Entry 9U4Y (electron microscopy, 2.67 A resolution); this record covers chains A and S of the 6 polymer chains in the assembly.

[Chain A]
Protein: Guanine nucleotide-binding protein G(q) subunit alpha-1
Organism: Homo sapiens
Amino-acid sequence (246 residues; each row starts with the number of its first residue; note: 113 numbers in that range are skipped by the numbering (no residue carries them; nothing is unmodelled there)):
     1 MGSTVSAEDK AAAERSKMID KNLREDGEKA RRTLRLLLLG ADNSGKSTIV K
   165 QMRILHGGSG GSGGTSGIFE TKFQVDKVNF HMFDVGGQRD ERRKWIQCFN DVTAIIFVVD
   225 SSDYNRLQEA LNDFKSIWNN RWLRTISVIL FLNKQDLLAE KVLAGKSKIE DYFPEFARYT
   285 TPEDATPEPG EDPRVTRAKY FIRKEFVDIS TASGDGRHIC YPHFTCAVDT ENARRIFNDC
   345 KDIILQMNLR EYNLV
Disordered / not traced: 1-7, 165-181, 267-270, 359

[Chain S]
Protein: scFv16
Organism: Homo sapiens
Notes: antibody fragment or engineered binder
Amino-acid sequence (285 residues; each row starts with the number of its first residue; numbers below 1 keep their minus sign (Met-37 is residue -37)):
   -37 MLLVNQSHQG FNKEHTSKMV SAIVLYVLLA AAAHSAFAVQ LVESGGGLVQ PGGSRKLSCS
    23 ASGFAFSSFG MHWVRQAPEK GLEWVAYISS GSGTIYYADT VKGRFTISRD DPKNTLFLQM
    83 TSLRSEDTAM YYCVRSIYYY GSSPFDFWGQ GTTLTVSAGG GGSGGGGSGG GGSADIVMTQ
   143 ATSSVPVTPG ESVSISCRSS KSLLHSNGNT YLYWFLQRPG QSPQLLIYRM SNLASGVPDR
   203 FSGSGSGTAF TLTISRLEAE DVGVYYCMQH LEYPLTFGAG TKLEL
Disordered / not traced: -37 to 0, 120-134
Disulfide bonds: Cys159-Cys229

[Interface between chain A and chain S]
Pairs across the interface - 14 pairs, chain A then chain S:
  Glu8(A) - His167(S)
  Glu8(A) - Leu233(S)
  Asp9(A) - Tyr100(S)
  Lys10(A) - Tyr58(S)
  Ala11(A) - Tyr100(S)  hydrophobic
  Ala12(A) - Tyr100(S)
  Glu14(A) - Ser51(S)  hydrogen bond
  Glu14(A) - Gly55(S)
  Glu14(A) - Thr56(S)  hydrogen bond
  Arg15(A) - Ser30(S)
  Arg15(A) - Ile99(S)
  Arg15(A) - Tyr100(S)
  Met18(A) - Ser52(S)
  Met18(A) - Gly53(S)
Interface residues without a listed pair, chain S (13 interface residues in all): Tyr101, Tyr173

[Overview]
The interface between chain A and chain S involves 8 residues on one side and 13 on the other, with 2 hydrogen
bonds. Among the polar pairs are Glu14(A)-Ser51(S) and Glu14(A)-Thr56(S).
Here chain A is Guanine nucleotide-binding protein G(q) subunit alpha-1 and chain S is scFv16, both from Homo
sapiens. Entry 9U4Y (cryo-EM structure of Xenopus laevis GnRHR bound with mammal GnRH) was determined by
electron microscopy, deposited together with 9U4W.
